Entry 5WR3 (X-ray diffraction, 2.10 A resolution); this record covers chain A.

Chain A:
Molecule: Thermolysin
Organism: Geobacillus stearothermophilus
Notes: EC 3.4.24.27
Reference sequence: P43133 (THER_GEOSE); residues 1-316 here correspond to UniProt positions 236-551 (UniProt number = residue number + 235)
Chain sequence (316 residues; each row starts with the number of its first residue):
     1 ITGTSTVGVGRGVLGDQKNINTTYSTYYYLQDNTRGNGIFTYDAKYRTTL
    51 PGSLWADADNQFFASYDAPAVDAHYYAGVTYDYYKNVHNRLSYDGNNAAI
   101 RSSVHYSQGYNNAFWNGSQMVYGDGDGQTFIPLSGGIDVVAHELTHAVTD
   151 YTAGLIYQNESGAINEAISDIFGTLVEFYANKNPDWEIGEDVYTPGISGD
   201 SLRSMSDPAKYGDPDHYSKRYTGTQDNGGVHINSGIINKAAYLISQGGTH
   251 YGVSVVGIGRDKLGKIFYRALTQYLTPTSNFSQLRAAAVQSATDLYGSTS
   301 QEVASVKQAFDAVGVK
UniProt features mapped onto this chain:
  - active site: Glu143, His231 (Proton donor)
  - binding site (Ca(2+)): Asp57, Asp59, Gln61, Asp138, Glu177, Asn183, Asp185, Glu187, Glu190, Thr194, Ile197, Asp200
  - binding site (Zn(2+)): His142, His146, Glu166
Metal / ion sites: Ca2+ site 1: Asp57, Asp59, Gln61; Ca2+ site 2: Asp138, Glu177, Asp185, Glu187, Glu190; Zn2+: His142, His146, Glu166 (together with NX6); Ca2+ site 3: Glu177, Asn183, Asp185, Glu190; Ca2+ site 4: Tyr193, Thr194, Ile197, Asp200
Small-molecule neighbours: NX6 (N-[(benzyloxy)carbonyl]-L-aspartic acid): Asn112, Ala113, Phe114, Phe130, Leu133, Val139, His142, Glu143, His146, Tyr157, Glu166, Ile188, Gly189, Leu202, Arg203, His231
Reported in the primary citation:
  - binding site for NX6: Asn112, Tyr157

Summary:
Bound to chain A: compound NX6. Asp57, Asp59 and Gln61 coordinate Ca2+ site 1. Asp138, Glu177, Asp185, Glu187
and Glu190 form the Ca2+ site 2. From UniProt: active-site residues Glu143 and His231, 12 Ca2+-binding
residues and 3 Zn2+-binding residues. The paper reports a binding site for NX6 at Asn112 and Tyr157.
Chain A is Thermolysin (Geobacillus stearothermophilus); the structure, Thermolysin, SFX liganded form with
water-based carrier, was determined by X-ray diffraction (same publication as 5WR2, 5WR4, 5WR5 and 5WR6).
